Entry 7UIO (electron microscopy, 3.30 A resolution); this record covers chains AD and AG of the 80 polymer chains in the assembly.

[Chain AD]
Molecule: DNA-directed RNA polymerase II subunit RPB4
From: Saccharomyces cerevisiae S288C
UniProt: P20433 (RPB4_YEAST); residue numbers follow UniProt; this construct covers 1-221
Chain sequence (221 residues; numbered 1 to 221; the number before each row is that of its first residue):
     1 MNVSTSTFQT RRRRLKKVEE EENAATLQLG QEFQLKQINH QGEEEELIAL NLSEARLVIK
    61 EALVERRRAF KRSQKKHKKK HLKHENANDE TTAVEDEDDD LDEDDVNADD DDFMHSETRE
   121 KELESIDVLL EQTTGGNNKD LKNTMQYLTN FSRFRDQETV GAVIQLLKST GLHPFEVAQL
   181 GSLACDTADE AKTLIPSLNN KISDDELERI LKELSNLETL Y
Disordered / not traced: 1-23, 79-107
Curated features (UniProtKB/Swiss-Prot):
  - modified residue: Met1 (N-acetylmethionine), Thr91 (Phosphothreonine), Thr92 (Phosphothreonine)

[Chain AG]
Molecule: DNA-directed RNA polymerase II subunit RPB7
From: Saccharomyces cerevisiae S288C
UniProt: P34087 (RPB7_YEAST); residue numbers follow UniProt; this construct covers 1-171
Chain sequence (171 residues; row label = number of the first residue in the row):
     1 MFFIKDLSLN ITLHPSFFGP RMKQYLKTKL LEEVEGSCTG KFGYILCVLD YDNIDIQRGR
    61 ILPTDGSAEF NVKYRAVVFK PFKGEVVDGT VVSCSQHGFE VQVGPMKVFV TKHLMPQDLT
   121 FNAGSNPPSY QSSEDVITIK SRIRVKIEGC ISQVSSIHAI GSIKEDYLGA I
Curated features (UniProtKB/Swiss-Prot):
  - mutagenesis: Val108 to His113 (Lowers nucleic-acid binding of RPB4-RPB7 by 10-fold; no effect on association with Pol II core complex; abolishes transcriptional activity of Pol II), Ile151 to His158 (No effect on nucleic-acid binding of RPB4-RPB7 and on association with Pol II core complex; abolishes transcriptional activity of Pol II)

[Interface between chain AD and chain AG]
Contacting residue pairs (65):
  Ala24(AD) with Phe82(AG), hydrogen bond (backbone-backbone); Lys83(AG), hydrogen bond (backbone-backbone); Gly84(AG); Glu85(AG), hydrogen bond (backbone-side chain)
  Ala25(AD) with Lys83(AG), hydrogen bond (backbone-backbone); Gly84(AG), hydrogen bond (backbone-backbone)
  Gln28(AD) with Phe82(AG)
  Leu29(AD) with Phe82(AG)
  Glu32(AD) with Lys5(AG), hydrogen bond (backbone-side chain); Lys41(AG); Phe42(AG)
  Phe33(AD) with Phe3(AG), hydrophobic; Lys80(AG); Phe82(AG), hydrophobic
  Gln37(AD) with Lys5(AG), hydrogen bond
  Ile38(AD) with Asp6(AG)
  Asn39(AD) with Asp6(AG); Arg75(AG)
  His40(AD) with Asp6(AG); Lys73(AG); Tyr74(AG); Arg75(AG)
  Gln41(AD) with Arg75(AG), hydrogen bond
  Leu47(AD) with Phe3(AG), hydrophobic
  Ile48(AD) with Phe2(AG); Phe3(AG); Ile4(AG)
  Ala49(AD) with Phe2(AG); Phe3(AG), hydrophobic
  Leu50(AD) with Phe2(AG)
  Leu52(AD) with Phe2(AG), hydrophobic
  Ala55(AD) with Phe2(AG), hydrophobic
  Ile59(AD) with Cys47(AG), hydrophobic
  Arg66(AD) with Leu31(AG); Glu35(AG), salt bridge; Val48(AG), hydrogen bond (side chain-backbone); Tyr51(AG)
  Asn138(AD) with Glu35(AG); Gly36(AG)
  Asp140(AD) with Tyr44(AG)
  Thr144(AD) with Pro105(AG)
  Tyr147(AD) with Asp88(AG); Gly104(AG)
  Leu148(AD) with Phe2(AG), hydrophobic
  Phe151(AD) with Thr90(AG); Arg142(AG)
  Phe175(AD) with Met1(AG); Glu85(AG)
  Ala178(AD) with Met1(AG), hydrophobic
  Gln179(AD) with Met1(AG); Glu85(AG), hydrogen bond; Val86(AG), hydrogen bond (side chain-backbone)
  Leu183(AD) with Asp88(AG); Arg144(AG)
  Ala184(AD) with Arg144(AG), hydrogen bond (backbone-side chain)
  Cys185(AD) with Arg144(AG), hydrogen bond
  Asp186(AD) with Ile171(AG)
  Asp189(AD) with Tyr167(AG), hydrogen bond
  Glu190(AD) with Tyr167(AG)
  Thr193(AD) with Asp166(AG); Tyr167(AG)
  Leu194(AD) with Val86(AG); Arg144(AG); Tyr167(AG); Leu168(AG), hydrophobic
Also at the interface, not in a pair above, chain AD (40 interface residues in all): Asn51, Asn137, Leu141, Asn143
Also at the interface, not in a pair above, chain AG (41 interface residues in all): Leu7, Glu32, Leu46, Asp55, Val78, Gln102, Val103

[In short]
The interface between chain AD and chain AG involves 40 residues on one side and 41 on the other; the contacts
include 14 hydrogen bonds and 1 salt bridge. Among the polar pairs are Arg66(AD)-Glu35(AG),
Ala24(AD)-Glu85(AG) and Glu32(AD)-Lys5(AG).
Chain AD is DNA-directed RNA polymerase II subunit RPB4 and chain AG is DNA-directed RNA polymerase II subunit
RPB7, both from Saccharomyces cerevisiae S288C; the structure, Mediator-PIC Early (Composite Model), was
determined by electron microscopy, deposited together with 7UI9, 7UIC, 7UIF, 7UIG, 7UIK and 7UIL.
